Entry 2L2K (solution NMR); this record covers chains B and A.

# Chain B
Name: Adenosine deaminase
Organism: Mus musculus
Notes: EC 3.5.-.-
UniProtKB: Q3UHM7 (Q3UHM7_MOUSE); residues 43-113 here correspond to UniProt positions 231-301 (UniProt number = residue number + 188)
Sequence (71 residues; numbered 43 to 113; the number before each row is that of its first residue):
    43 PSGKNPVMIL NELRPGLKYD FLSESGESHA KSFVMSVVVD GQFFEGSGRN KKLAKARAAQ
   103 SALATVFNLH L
From the paper describing this entry:
  - specificity-determining residues: Met-50, Ser-70
  - mutagenesis - M50A (30% editing): decreased catalytic activity
  - mutagenesis - S70A/H71A: abolished catalytic activity
  - binding site for the 42-nt RNA strand (chain A): Val-49, Met-50, Asn-53, Glu-54, Ser-70, His-71, Phe-75, Lys-93

# Chain A
Molecule: 42-nt RNA strand
Sequence (42 nucleotides; numbered 1 to 42; the number before each row is that of its first residue):
     1 GGUAAGGUGG GUGGAAUCCU UCGGGAUCCC ACCUACCCUG CC

# How chain B and chain A interact
Contacting residue pairs (32):
  Pro-43(B) / G13(A)  base contact
  Pro-43(B) / G14(A)  base contact
  Pro-43(B) / A15(A)  sugar contact
  Pro-43(B) / C30(A)  sugar contact
  Pro-43(B) / A31(A)  sugar contact
  Ser-44(B) / A15(A)  sugar contact
  Lys-46(B) / C30(A)  phosphate contact
  Lys-46(B) / A31(A)  phosphate contact
  Asn-47(B) / C29(A)  phosphate contact
  Asn-47(B) / C30(A)  phosphate contact
  Val-49(B) / C29(A)  sugar contact
  Met-50(B) / C29(A)  sugar contact
  Asn-53(B) / C28(A)  sugar contact
  Glu-54(B) / A16(A)  sugar contact
  Ser-70(B) / G6(A)  base contact
  Ser-70(B) / G7(A)  sugar contact
  Ser-70(B) / C37(A)  sugar contact
  Ser-70(B) / C38(A)  sugar contact
  His-71(B) / C38(A)  sugar contact
  His-71(B) / U39(A)  sugar contact
  Lys-73(B) / G7(A)  sugar contact
  Phe-75(B) / G7(A)  sugar contact
  Phe-75(B) / U8(A)  sugar contact
  Arg-91(B) / G6(A)  sugar contact
  Arg-91(B) / G7(A)  sugar contact
  Asn-92(B) / G7(A)  phosphate contact
  Asn-92(B) / U8(A)  phosphate contact
  Lys-93(B) / U8(A)  phosphate contact
  Lys-93(B) / G9(A)  phosphate contact
  Lys-94(B) / C30(A)  phosphate contact
  Lys-94(B) / A31(A)  phosphate contact
  Lys-97(B) / C29(A)  phosphate contact
Other interface residues (no listed pair), chain B (19 interface residues in all): Gly-45, Pro-57
Other interface residues (no listed pair), chain A (16 interface residues in all): U17
The authors on this interface:
  - interface residues, chain B: Met-50(B), Asn-53(B), Glu-54(B), Lys-93(B)

# Overview
Chain B and chain A form an interface of 19 and 16 residues respectively. The paper reports a binding site for
the 42-nt RNA strand (chain A) at Val-49(B), Met-50(B) and Asn-53(B) among others; M50A of chain B reduces
catalytic activity.
Chain B is Adenosine deaminase (Mus musculus) and chain A is a 42-nt RNA strand; the structure, Solution NMR
structure of the R/G STEM LOOP RNA-ADAR2 DSRBM2 Complex, was determined by solution NMR (same publication as
2L3C and 2L3J).
